Entry 2WZT (X-ray diffraction, 1.90 A resolution); this record covers chains A and B.

Chain A (and B):
Protein: Aldo-keto reductase
Source organism: Mycobacterium smegmatis
Notes: EC 1.1.1.218; chain B of this document is another copy of the same molecule, construct and numbering; everything in this record applies to it too
UniProtKB: A0QV09 (Y2407_MYCS2); residue numbers follow UniProt; this construct covers 1-283
Sequence (283 residues; numbered 1 to 283; the number before each row is that of its first residue):
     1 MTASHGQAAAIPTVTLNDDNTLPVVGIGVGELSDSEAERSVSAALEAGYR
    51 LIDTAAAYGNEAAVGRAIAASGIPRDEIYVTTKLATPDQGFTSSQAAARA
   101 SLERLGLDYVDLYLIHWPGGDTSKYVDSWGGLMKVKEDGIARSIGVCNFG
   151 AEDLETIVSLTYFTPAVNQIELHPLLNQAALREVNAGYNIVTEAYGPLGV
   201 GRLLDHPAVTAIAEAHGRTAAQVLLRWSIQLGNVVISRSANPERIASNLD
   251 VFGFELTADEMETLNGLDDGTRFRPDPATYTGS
Unresolved in the structure: 1-9, 270-283 (chain B: 1-10, 269-283)
UniProt features mapped onto this chain:
  - active site: Tyr58 (Proton donor)
  - binding site (NADPH): Gly196, Leu198, Val200, Ile236, Arg238, Ser239, Ala240, Arg244, Ser247, Asn248, Arg274

How chain A and chain B interact:
Contacting residue pairs (57; chain A residue first):
  Glu31(A) with Leu198(B); Val200(B); Gly201(B); Leu204(B)
  Asp53(A) with Arg202(B), salt bridge
  Ala57(A) with Asp205(B)
  Tyr58(A) with Arg202(B)
  Ala85(A) with Asp205(B)
  Thr86(A) with Asp205(B), hydrogen bond (side chain-backbone); Pro207(B)
  Pro87(A) with Asp205(B)
  His116(A) with Arg202(B); Asp205(B), salt bridge
  Trp117(A) with Leu175(B), hydrophobic; Arg202(B), hydrogen bond (side chain-backbone); Leu203(B), hydrophobic; Asp205(B); His206(B); Pro207(B)
  Gly119(A) with Pro207(B)
  Asn148(A) with Leu175(B)
  Gln169(A) with Arg202(B)
  Glu171(A) with Glu171(B); His173(B), salt bridge; Val200(B)
  His173(A) with Glu171(B), salt bridge
  Leu175(A) with Trp117(B), hydrophobic; Asn148(B)
  Tyr195(A) with Gly199(B); Val200(B), hydrophobic; Arg202(B)
  Leu198(A) with Glu31(B)
  Gly199(A) with Tyr195(B)
  Val200(A) with Glu31(B); Glu171(B); Tyr195(B), hydrophobic; Gly196(B)
  Gly201(A) with Glu31(B)
  Arg202(A) with Asp53(B), salt bridge; Tyr58(B); His116(B); Trp117(B), hydrogen bond (backbone-side chain); Gln169(B); Tyr195(B)
  Leu203(A) with Trp117(B), hydrophobic
  Asp205(A) with Ala57(B); Ala85(B); Thr86(B), hydrogen bond (backbone-side chain); Pro87(B); His116(B), salt bridge; Trp117(B)
  His206(A) with Trp117(B)
  Pro207(A) with Thr86(B); Trp117(B); Gly119(B)
  Arg238(A) with Val200(B); Arg238(B)
Also at the interface, not in a pair above, chain A (32 interface residues in all): Leu84, Leu176, Gly196, Leu204, Thr210, Asn241
Also at the interface, not in a pair above, chain B (33 interface residues in all): Ser33, Glu36, Leu84, Leu176, Thr210

Overview:
Chain A and chain B form an interface of 32 and 33 residues respectively, with 4 hydrogen bonds and 6 salt
bridges. Among the polar pairs are Asp53(A)-Arg202(B), His116(A)-Asp205(B) and Glu171(A)-His173(B). Curated
annotation (UniProt) lists active-site residue Tyr58(A) and 11 NADPH-binding residues on chain A.
Chain A and chain B are both Aldo-keto reductase (Mycobacterium smegmatis); the structure, Crystal structure
of a mycobacterium aldo-keto reductase in its apo and liganded form, was determined by X-ray diffraction (same
publication as 2WZM).
